9CSE - chain A; structure by X-ray diffraction, 1.95 A resolution.

[Chain A]
Molecule: Large adhesion protein
From: Aeromonas hydrophila
UniProtKB: A0KNW4 (A0KNW4_AERHH); residues 4168-4498 here correspond to UniProt positions 4167-4497 (UniProt number = residue number - 1)
Chain sequence (352 residues; row label = number of the first residue in the row):
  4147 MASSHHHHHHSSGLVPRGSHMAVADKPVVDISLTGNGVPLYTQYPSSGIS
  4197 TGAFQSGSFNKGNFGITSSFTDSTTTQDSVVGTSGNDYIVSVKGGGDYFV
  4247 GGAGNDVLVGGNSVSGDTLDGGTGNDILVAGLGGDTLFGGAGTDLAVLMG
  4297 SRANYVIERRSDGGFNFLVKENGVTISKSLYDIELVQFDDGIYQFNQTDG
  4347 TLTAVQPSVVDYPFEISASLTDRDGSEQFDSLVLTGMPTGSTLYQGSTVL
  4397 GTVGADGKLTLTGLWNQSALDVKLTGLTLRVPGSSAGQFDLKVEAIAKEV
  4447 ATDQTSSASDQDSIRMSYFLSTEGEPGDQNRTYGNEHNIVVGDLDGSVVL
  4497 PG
Not modelled in the structure: 4147-4167, 4459-4498
Construct notes: initiating methionine (4147); expression tag (4148-4167)
Ion coordination: Ca2+ site 1: Val4169, Asp4171, Asp4368, Glu4373, Glu4445; Ca2+ site 2: Asp4218, Thr4220, Asp4224, Gly4240, Asp4243; Ca2+ site 3: Thr4229, Gly4231, Asp4233, Gly4247, Ala4249, Asp4252; Ca2+ site 4: Ser4237, Asp4263; Ca2+ site 5: Gly4248, Gly4250, Asp4252, Gly4267, Thr4269, Asp4272; Ca2+ site 6: Gly4257, Asp4263, Ala4276, Leu4278, Asp4281; Ca2+ site 7: Gly4268, Gly4270, Asp4272, Gly4285, Ala4287, Asp4290; Ca2+ site 8: Gly4286, Gly4288, Asp4290, Asp4328, Glu4330; Ca2+ site 9: Asp4368, Asp4370, Ser4372

[In short]
Val4169, Asp4171, Asp4368, Glu4373 and Glu4445 form the Ca2+ site 1. Asp4218, Thr4220, Asp4224, Gly4240 and
Asp4243 coordinate Ca2+ site 2.
Chain A is Large adhesion protein (Aeromonas hydrophila); the structure, Crystal structure of
Repeats-in-Toxin-like domain from Aeromonas hydrophila, was determined by X-ray diffraction together with 9DAS
from the same study.
